PDB entry 9KYY | electron microscopy, 6.90 A resolution (low resolution: residue-level contacts below are approximate; hydrogen-bond / salt-bridge calls are withheld) | chains A and B of the 3 polymer chains in the assembly

== Chain A (and B) ==
Name: Scaffolding protein
Organism: Salmonella enterica subsp. enterica serovar Typhimurium
Notes: chain B of this document is another copy of the same molecule, construct and numbering; everything in this record applies to it too
UniProtKB: A0A0F7DHW3 (A0A0F7DHW3_SALTM); residues 1-303 here = UniProt positions 1-303
Sequence (303 residues; numbered 1 to 303; the number before each row is that of its first residue):
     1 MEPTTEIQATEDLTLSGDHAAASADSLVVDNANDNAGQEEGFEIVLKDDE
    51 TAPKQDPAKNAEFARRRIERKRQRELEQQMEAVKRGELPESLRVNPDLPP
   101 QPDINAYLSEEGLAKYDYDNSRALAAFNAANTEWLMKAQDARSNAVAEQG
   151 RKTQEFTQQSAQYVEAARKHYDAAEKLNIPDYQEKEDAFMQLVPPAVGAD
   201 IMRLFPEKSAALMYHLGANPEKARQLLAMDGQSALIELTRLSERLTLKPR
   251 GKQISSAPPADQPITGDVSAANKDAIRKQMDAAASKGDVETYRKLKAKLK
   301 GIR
Unresolved in the structure: 1-70, 246-303 (chain B: 1-69, 246-303)

== How chain A and chain B interact ==
Contacting residue pairs - 21 pairs, chain A then chain B:
  Ser121(A) - Ile104(B)
  Ser121(A) - Asn105(B)
  Ser121(A) - Leu108(B)
  Arg122(A) - Asn105(B)
  Leu124(A) - Ile104(B)
  Leu124(A) - Phe127(B)
  Ala125(A) - Asp103(B)
  Ala125(A) - Ile104(B)
  Ala125(A) - Asn105(B)
  Asn128(A) - Asp103(B)
  Asn128(A) - Ile104(B)
  Asn128(A) - Phe127(B)
  Asn128(A) - Asn131(B)
  Thr132(A) - Trp134(B)
  Met136(A) - Leu98(B)
  Met136(A) - Trp134(B)
  Gln139(A) - Leu98(B)
  Ala147(A) - Arg93(B)
  Gln154(A) - Arg85(B)
  Gln154(A) - Gly86(B)
  Gln154(A) - Glu87(B)
Also at the interface, not in a pair above, chain A (14 interface residues in all): Ala126, Ala129, Leu135, Gln158
Also at the interface, not in a pair above, chain B (13 interface residues in all): Leu135

== In short ==
14 residues of chain A face 13 of chain B across their interface.
Both chains are Scaffolding protein (Salmonella enterica subsp. enterica serovar Typhimurium). Entry 9KYY (The
scaffold trimer of phage P22) was determined by electron microscopy together with 9JG6, 9JGA, 9KYV, 9KYW and
9KYX from the same study.
